PDB entry 6XFJ | X-ray diffraction, 1.20 A resolution | chains A and B

== Chain A (and B) ==
Name: Type 3 secretion system pilotin
Organism: Salmonella typhimurium (strain LT2 / SGSC1412 / ATCC 700720)
Notes: chain B of this document is another copy of the same molecule, construct and numbering; everything in this record applies to it too
UniProtKB: P0CL43 (INVH_SALTY); residue numbers follow UniProt; this construct covers 70-147
Amino-acid sequence (82 residues; row label = number of the first residue in the row):
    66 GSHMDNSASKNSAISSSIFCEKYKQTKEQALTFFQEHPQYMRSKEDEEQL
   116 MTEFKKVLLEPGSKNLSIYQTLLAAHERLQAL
Not modelled in the structure: 66-71 (chain B: 66-70)
Construct notes: expression tag (66-69)
Bound ions: Cd2+ site 1: C85 (shared with C85(B) of chain B); Cd2+ site 2: Y88, Q90, E93; Cd2+ site 3: D111 (shared with E110(B), E113(B) of chain B); Cd2+ site 4: E142, Q145; Na+: L147 (shared with D111(B) of chain B)

== Interface between chain A and chain B ==
Contacting residue pairs (91; chain A residue first):
  S72(A) with M106(B)
  A73(A) with L96(B), hydrophobic; M106(B)
  N76(A) with F99(B); Y105(B), hydrogen bond (side chain-backbone); M106(B); E112(B), hydrogen bond
  S77(A) with A95(B), hydrogen bond (side chain-backbone); L96(B), hydrogen bond (side chain-backbone); F99(B)
  S80(A) with A95(B); F99(B); M116(B); F119(B); I133(B); L137(B)
  S81(A) with T91(B); K92(B); A95(B); I133(B)
  I83(A) with M116(B), hydrophobic; F119(B), hydrophobic; K120(B)
  F84(A) with T91(B); L123(B), hydrophobic; L131(B); S132(B); I133(B); T136(B)
  Y88(A) with K120(B), hydrogen bond (side chain-backbone); L123(B), hydrophobic; L124(B)
  Q90(A) with K129(B)
  T91(A) with S81(B); F84(B)
  K92(A) with S77(B), hydrogen bond (backbone-side chain); S81(B)
  Q94(A) with K129(B), hydrogen bond (side chain-backbone); N130(B); L131(B), hydrogen bond (side chain-backbone)
  A95(A) with S77(B), hydrogen bond (backbone-side chain); S80(B); S81(B)
  L96(A) with A73(B); S74(B); S77(B), hydrogen bond (backbone-side chain)
  F99(A) with A73(B), hydrophobic; N76(B); S77(B); S80(B)
  Y105(A) with N71(B), hydrogen bond (backbone-side chain); N76(B), hydrogen bond (backbone-side chain)
  M106(A) with N71(B), hydrogen bond (backbone-side chain); S72(B); A73(B), hydrogen bond (side chain-backbone)
  S108(A) with N71(B)
  K109(A) with N71(B)
  E112(A) with N76(B)
  M116(A) with S80(B), hydrogen bond; I83(B), hydrophobic
  F119(A) with S80(B); I83(B), hydrophobic
  K120(A) with I83(B); Y88(B), hydrogen bond (backbone-side chain)
  L123(A) with I83(B), hydrophobic; F84(B), hydrophobic; Y88(B), hydrophobic
  L124(A) with Y88(B)
  K129(A) with Q90(B), hydrogen bond (backbone-side chain); Q94(B), hydrogen bond (backbone-side chain); T97(B)
  N130(A) with Q94(B); S132(B), hydrogen bond (backbone-side chain); Y134(B); Q135(B), hydrogen bond (backbone-side chain)
  L131(A) with F84(B); Q94(B), hydrogen bond (backbone-side chain); S132(B); Q135(B)
  S132(A) with F84(B); N130(B), hydrogen bond (side chain-backbone); L131(B); S132(B)
  I133(A) with S80(B); S81(B); F84(B)
  Y134(A) with N130(B)
  Q135(A) with N130(B), hydrogen bond (side chain-backbone); L131(B); Q135(B), hydrogen bond
  T136(A) with F84(B)
Also at the interface, not in a pair above, chain A (39 interface residues in all): S74, C85, R107, S128, L137
Also at the interface, not in a pair above, chain B (40 interface residues in all): I79, C85, Q100, S128

== Summary ==
Chain A and chain B form an interface of 39 and 40 residues respectively; the contacts include 24 hydrogen
bonds. Among the polar pairs are N76(A)-Y105(B), N76(A)-E112(B) and S77(A)-A95(B). Y88(A), Q90(A) and E93(A)
form the Cd2+ site 2.
Chain A and chain B are both Type 3 secretion system pilotin (Salmonella typhimurium (strain LT2 / SGSC1412 /
ATCC 700720)); the structure, Crystal structure of the type III secretion pilotin InvH, was determined by
X-ray diffraction (same publication as 6XFK).
